PDB entry 7F37 | X-ray diffraction, 2.90 A resolution | chains C and F of the 6 polymer chains in the assembly

[Chain C (and F)]
Name: DUF1778 domain-containing protein
Organism: Escherichia coli O157:H7
Notes: chain F of this document is another copy of the same molecule, construct and numbering; everything in this record applies to it too
Reference sequence: A0A7U8MLT5 (A0A7U8MLT5_ECO57); residues 1-92 here = UniProt positions 1-92
Chain sequence (92 residues; each row starts with the number of its first residue):
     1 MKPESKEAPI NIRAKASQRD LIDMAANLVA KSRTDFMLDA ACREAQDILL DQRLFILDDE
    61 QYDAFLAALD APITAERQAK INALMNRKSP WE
Disordered / not traced: 1-4 (chain F: 1-2, 87-92)

[Interface between chain C and chain F]
Pairs across the interface - 6 pairs, chain C then chain F:
  Gln-18(C) with Ala-30(F)
  Arg-53(C) with Leu-50(F)
  Leu-54(C) with Leu-49(F), hydrophobic; Leu-50(F), hydrophobic
  Met-85(C) with Met-85(F), hydrophobic
  Glu-92(C) with Gln-78(F)
Also at the interface, not in a pair above, chain C (7 interface residues in all): Lys-15, Ile-56
Also at the interface, not in a pair above, chain F (9 interface residues in all): Val-29, Gln-46, Ile-73, Asn-82

[In short]
Chain C and chain F form an interface of 7 and 9 residues respectively.
Both chains are DUF1778 domain-containing protein (Escherichia coli O157:H7). Entry 7F37 (Crystal structure of
AtaT2-AtaR2 complex) was determined by X-ray diffraction together with 7F36 from the same study.
